Entry 7TXB (X-ray diffraction, 3.71 A resolution); this record covers chain B.

# Chain B
Protein: Fructose-1,6-bisphosphatase class 2
Organism: Mycobacterium tuberculosis
Notes: EC 3.1.3.11
UniProtKB: A5U1E6 (GLPX_MYCTA); residues 1-328 here correspond to UniProt positions 35-362 (UniProt number = residue number + 34)
Amino-acid sequence (347 residues; each row starts with the number of its first residue; numbers below 1 keep their minus sign (Gly-18 is residue -18)):
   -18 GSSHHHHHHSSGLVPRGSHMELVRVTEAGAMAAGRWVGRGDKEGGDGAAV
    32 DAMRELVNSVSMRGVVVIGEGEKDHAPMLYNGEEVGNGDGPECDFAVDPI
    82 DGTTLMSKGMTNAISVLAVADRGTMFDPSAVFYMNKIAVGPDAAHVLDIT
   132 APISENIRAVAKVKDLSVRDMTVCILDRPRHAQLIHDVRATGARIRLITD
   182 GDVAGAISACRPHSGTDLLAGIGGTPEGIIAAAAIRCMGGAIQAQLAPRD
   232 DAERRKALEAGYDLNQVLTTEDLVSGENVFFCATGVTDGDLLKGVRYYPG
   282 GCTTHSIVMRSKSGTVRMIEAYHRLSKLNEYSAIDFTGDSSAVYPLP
Not modelled in the structure: -18 to 0, 307-328
Sequence notes: expression tag (-18 to 0)
Bound ions: Mg2+: Asp79, Ile81 (together with 1,6-di-O-phosphono-beta-D-fructofuranose)
Residues lining bound ligands: 1,6-di-O-phosphono-beta-D-fructofuranose (FBP): Ile81, Asp82, Gly83, Thr84, Thr85, Tyr114, Leu157, Arg159, Arg161, Asp181, Gly182, Asp183, Gly204, Gly205, Glu208
UniProt features mapped onto this chain:
  - binding site (Mn(2+)): Asp27, Glu51, Asp79, Asp82, Glu208
  - binding site (substrate): Asp82 to Thr84, Tyr114, Arg159 to Arg161, Asp181 to Asp183, Gly205
What the authors report for this chain:
  - mutagenesis - T84S: decreased catalytic activity (citing earlier work)
  - mutagenesis - T84A: abolished catalytic activity (citing earlier work)

# Overview
Chain B binds 1,6-di-O-phosphono-beta-D-fructofuranose. Asp79 and Ile81 form the Mg2+ site. UniProt lists 5
Mn2+-binding residues and 11 substrate-binding residues. The paper reports that T84S reduces catalytic
activity; T84A abolishes catalytic activity.
Chain B is Fructose-1,6-bisphosphatase class 2 (Mycobacterium tuberculosis); the structure, Structure of the
Class II Fructose-1,6-Bisphophatase from Mycobacterium tuberculosis complexed with substrate F1,6BP, was
determined by X-ray diffraction, deposited together with 7TXA, 7TXG, 8G5W and 8G5X.
